PDB entry 8RHF | X-ray diffraction, 1.95 A resolution | chain B

# Chain B
Protein: LysM peptidoglycan-binding domain-containing protein
From: Pseudomonas aeruginosa
Notes: EC 4.2.2.-
UniProtKB: A0A0C7CWY9 (A0A0C7CWY9_PSEAI); residue numbers follow UniProt; this construct covers 76-393
Sequence (338 residues; numbered 56 to 393; the number before each row is that of its first residue):
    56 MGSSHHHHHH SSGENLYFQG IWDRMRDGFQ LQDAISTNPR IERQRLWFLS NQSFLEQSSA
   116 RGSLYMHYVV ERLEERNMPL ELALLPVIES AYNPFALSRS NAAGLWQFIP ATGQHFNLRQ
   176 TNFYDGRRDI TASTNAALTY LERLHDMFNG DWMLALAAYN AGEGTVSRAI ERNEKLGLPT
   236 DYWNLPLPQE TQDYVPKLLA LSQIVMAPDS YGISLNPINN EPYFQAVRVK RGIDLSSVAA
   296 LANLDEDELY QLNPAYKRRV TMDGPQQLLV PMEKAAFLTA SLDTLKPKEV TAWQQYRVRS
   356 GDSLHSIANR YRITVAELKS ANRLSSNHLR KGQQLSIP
Disordered / not traced: 56-61, 344-348
Sequence notes: initiating methionine (56); expression tag (57-75)
Ion coordination: Zn2+ site 1: His-62, His-64 (shared with 1 residue of chain A); Zn2+ site 2: His-63, His-65, Glu-69, Asp-82; Zn2+ site 3: Glu-144 (together with bulgecin a); Zn2+ site 4: His-170 (shared with 2 residues of chain A); Zn2+ site 5: Glu-197, Asp-201 (shared with 2 residues of chain A); Zn2+ site 6: Asp-300, Asp-302, Glu-372 (shared with 1 residue of chain A); Zn2+ site 7: Glu-328, His-360, Asn-364; Zn2+ site 8: His-383 (shared with 2 residues of chain A)
Ligand contacts: bulgecin a (BLG; 4-O-(4-O-sulfonyl-N-acetylglucosamininyl)-5-methylhydroxy-L-proline-taurine): Glu-144, Ser-153, Arg-154, Ser-155, Ala-157, Trp-161, Gln-162, Phe-163, Ile-164, Thr-167, Tyr-195, Tyr-214, Asn-215, Ala-216, Gly-217, Glu-218, Glu-245, Tyr-249

# In short
Chain B binds bulgecin a. His-62 and His-64 coordinate Zn2+ site 1. His-63, His-65, Glu-69 and Asp-82 form the
Zn2+ site 2.
Chain B is LysM peptidoglycan-binding domain-containing protein (Pseudomonas aeruginosa); the structure, Lytic
Transglycosylase MltD of Pseudomonas aeruginosa bound to the Natural Product Bulgecin A, with two LysM ...,
was determined by X-ray diffraction (same publication as 8RHE and 8RHI).
